Entry 6H8K (X-ray diffraction, 3.79 A resolution); this record covers chains 1 and K of the 73 polymer chains in the assembly.

== Chain 1 ==
Molecule: NADH-ubiquinone oxidoreductase chain 1
Source organism: Yarrowia lipolytica
Notes: EC 7.1.1.2
UniProt: Q9B6E8 (NU1M_YARLI); residues 1-335 here = UniProt positions 1-335
Amino-acid sequence (335 residues; each row starts with the number of its first residue):
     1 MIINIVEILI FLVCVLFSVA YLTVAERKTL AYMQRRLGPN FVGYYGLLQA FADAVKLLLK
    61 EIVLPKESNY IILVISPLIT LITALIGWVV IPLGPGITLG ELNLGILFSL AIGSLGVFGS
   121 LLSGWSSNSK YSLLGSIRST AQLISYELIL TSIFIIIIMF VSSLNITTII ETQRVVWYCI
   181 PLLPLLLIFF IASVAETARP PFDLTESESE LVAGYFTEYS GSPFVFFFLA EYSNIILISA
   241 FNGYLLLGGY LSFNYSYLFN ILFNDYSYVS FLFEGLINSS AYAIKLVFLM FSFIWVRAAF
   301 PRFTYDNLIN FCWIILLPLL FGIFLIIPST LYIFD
Not modelled in the structure: 66, 213-221

== Chain K ==
Molecule: Subunit NUKM of protein NADH:Ubiquinone Oxidoreductase (Complex I)
Source organism: Yarrowia lipolytica
Notes: EC 1.6.99.3
UniProt: Q9UUT7 (Q9UUT7_YARLL); numbering as in UniProt (aligned over 59-205)
Amino-acid sequence (147 residues; row label = number of the first residue in the row):
    59 YTLTTLDAVA NWARQGSFWP VTFGLACCAV EMMHVSAPRY DQDRLGIIFR ASPRQSDIMI
   119 VAGTLTNKMA PVLRCVYDQM PEPRWVISMG SCANGGGYYH FSYSVVRGCD RIVPVDVYVP
   179 GCPPTSEALM YGVFQLQRKM RNTKITR
Not modelled in the structure: 154-157
Construct notes: engineered mutation Cys133 (Gln in Q9UUT7)
Metal / ion sites: 4Fe-4S cluster Fe: Cys86, Cys150, Cys180
Ligand contacts: 4Fe-4S cluster (SF4): Ala84, Cys85, Cys86, Gly121, Thr122, Gly148, Ser149, Cys150, Gly179, Cys180, Pro181
What the authors report for this chain:
  - mutagenesis - Q133C: unchanged catalytic activity

== How chain 1 and chain K interact ==
Pairs across the interface - 32 pairs, chain 1 then chain K:
  Arg27(1) - Leu103(K)
  Arg36(1) - Pro96(K)
  Arg36(1) - Asp99(K)
  Leu37(1) - Asp99(K)  hydrogen bond (backbone-side chain)
  Gly38(1) - Asp99(K)
  Gly38(1) - Gln100(K)
  Pro39(1) - Gln100(K)
  Asn40(1) - Gln100(K)
  Phe41(1) - Gln73(K)
  Phe41(1) - Gly74(K)
  Phe41(1) - Asp101(K)
  Val42(1) - Gly74(K)
  Gln49(1) - Gln100(K)
  Gln49(1) - Leu103(K)
  Ala52(1) - Ser75(K)  hydrogen bond (backbone-side chain)
  Asp53(1) - Ser75(K)  hydrogen bond
  Asp53(1) - Trp77(K)
  Lys56(1) - Arg72(K)  hydrogen bond (side chain-backbone)
  Lys56(1) - Ser75(K)
  Lys56(1) - Phe76(K)
  Lys56(1) - Asp115(K)
  Lys56(1) - Met198(K)
  Leu57(1) - Trp77(K)  hydrophobic
  Leu59(1) - Ala68(K)  hydrophobic
  Lys60(1) - Pro141(K)
  Glu61(1) - Pro139(K)
  Glu61(1) - Glu140(K)
  Tyr131(1) - Ala109(K)  hydrogen bond (side chain-backbone)
  Leu211(1) - Ala109(K)
  Val212(1) - Ala109(K)
  Phe224(1) - Trp77(K)  hydrophobic
  Phe224(1) - Gln113(K)
Other interface residues (no listed pair), chain 1 (22 interface residues in all): Val55, Val63
Other interface residues (no listed pair), chain K (23 interface residues in all): Ala71, Arg108, Arg112, Gln195

== In short ==
22 residues of chain 1 and 23 residues of chain K are in contact, with 5 hydrogen bonds. Among the polar pairs
are Leu37(1)-Asp99(K), Ala52(1)-Ser75(K) and Asp53(1)-Ser75(K). Ligands of chain K: 4Fe-4S cluster. Cys86(K),
Cys150(K) and Cys180(K) coordinate a 4Fe-4S cluster Fe ion. From the paper: Q133C of chain K leaves catalytic
activity unchanged.
Here chain 1 is NADH-ubiquinone oxidoreductase chain 1 and chain K is Subunit NUKM of protein NADH:Ubiquinone
Oxidoreductase (Complex I), both from Yarrowia lipolytica. Entry 6H8K (Crystal structure of a variant (Q133C
in PSST) of Yarrowia lipolytica complex I) was determined by X-ray diffraction.
